PDB entry 3M2V | X-ray diffraction, 1.80 A resolution | chains A and D of the 6 polymer chains in the assembly

Chain A (and D):
Protein: Methyl-coenzyme M reductase I subunit alpha
Source organism: Methanothermobacter marburgensis
Notes: EC 2.8.4.1; chain D of this document is another copy of the same molecule, construct and numbering; everything in this record applies to it too
UniProtKB: P11558 (MCRA_METTM); residues 2-550 here = UniProt positions 2-550
Chain sequence (549 residues; row label = number of the first residue in the row):
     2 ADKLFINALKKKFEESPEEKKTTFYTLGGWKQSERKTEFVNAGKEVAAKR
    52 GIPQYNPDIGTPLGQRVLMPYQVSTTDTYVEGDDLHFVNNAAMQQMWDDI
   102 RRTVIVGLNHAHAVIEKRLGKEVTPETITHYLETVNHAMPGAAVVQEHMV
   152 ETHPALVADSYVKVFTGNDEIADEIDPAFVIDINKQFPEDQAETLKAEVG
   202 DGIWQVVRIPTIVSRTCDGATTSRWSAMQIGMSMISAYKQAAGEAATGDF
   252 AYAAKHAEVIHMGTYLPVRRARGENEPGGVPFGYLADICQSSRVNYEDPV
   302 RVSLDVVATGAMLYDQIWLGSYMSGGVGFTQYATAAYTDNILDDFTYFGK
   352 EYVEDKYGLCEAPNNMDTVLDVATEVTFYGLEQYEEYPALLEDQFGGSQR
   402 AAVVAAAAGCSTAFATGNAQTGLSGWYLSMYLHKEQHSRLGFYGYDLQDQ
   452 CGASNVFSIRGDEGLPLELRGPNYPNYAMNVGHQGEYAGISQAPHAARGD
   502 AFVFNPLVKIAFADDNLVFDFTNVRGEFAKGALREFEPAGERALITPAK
Unresolved in the structure: 550
Modified / non-standard residues: H257 (n1-methylated histidine; MHS); R271 (5-methyl-arginine; AGM); Q400 (2-methyl-glutamine; MGN); G445 (thioglycin; GL3); C452 (s-methylcysteine; SMC)
Metal / ion sites: factor 430 Ni: Q147 (together with 1-thioethanesulfonic acid); Zn2+ near R216 (its only coordinating residue here)
Small-molecule neighbours:
  - 1-thioethanesulfonic acid (COM): Y333, F443, Y444, G445
  - factor 430 (F43), molecule 1: A144, V145, V146, Q147, M150, V151, M229, Q230, M233, I236, A243, G244
  - factor 430 (F43), molecule 2: G326, G327, V328, G329, F330, T331, Q332, Y333, F396, G397, G398, Q400, G442, F443
  - Coenzyme B / XP8, molecule 1: R225, K256, H257
  - Coenzyme B / XP8, molecule 2: R270, R271, L320, M324, S325, F330, Y333, F443, A479, M480, N481, V482
Curated features (UniProtKB/Swiss-Prot):
  - binding site (coenzyme F430): Q147
  - binding site (coenzyme B): R225, K256, H257, R270
  - binding site (coenzyme M): Y333, Y444
  - modified residue: H257 (Pros-methylhistidine), R271 (5-methylarginine), G445 (1-thioglycine), D450 (Z: -2,3-didehydroaspartate), C452 (S-methylcysteine)

Chain A / chain D interface:
Contacting residue pairs - 273 pairs, chain A then chain D:
  K37(A) with M150(D), hydrogen bond (side chain-backbone); V151(D); E152(D), salt bridge
  E39(A) with H154(D), salt bridge
  F40(A) with E152(D); T153(D); H154(D); P155(D)
  A43(A) with H154(D)
  G44(A) with P155(D)
  V47(A) with P155(D); A156(D), hydrophobic; A159(D), hydrophobic
  R51(A) with N137(D); A159(D), hydrogen bond (side chain-backbone); S161(D), hydrogen bond (side chain-backbone); Y162(D); N517(D), hydrogen bond (backbone-side chain)
  G52(A) with A179(D)
  I53(A) with N137(D); Y162(D), hydrophobic; K164(D); A179(D); F180(D), hydrophobic; N517(D)
  P54(A) with E134(D); N137(D); F180(D), hydrophobic
  Q55(A) with N137(D); H138(D); P141(D); P155(D), hydrogen bond (side chain-backbone); V158(D); A159(D)
  Y56(A) with H138(D); A143(D), hydrophobic; E152(D), hydrogen bond; P155(D), hydrophobic
  N57(A) with H138(D), hydrogen bond (backbone-side chain)
  I60(A) with E134(D); V145(D), hydrophobic
  G61(A) with V145(D)
  T62(A) with V145(D), hydrogen bond (backbone-backbone); V146(D), hydrogen bond (side chain-backbone)
  L64(A) with Q147(D); E148(D); H149(D); M150(D); E152(D)
  G65(A) with E148(D), hydrogen bond (backbone-side chain)
  Q66(A) with E148(D), hydrogen bond (backbone-side chain)
  R67(A) with E148(D); H149(D)
  V68(A) with H149(D)
  L69(A) with E148(D); H149(D)
  M70(A) with H149(D), hydrogen bond (backbone-side chain)
  Y72(A) with H149(D)
  G83(A) with V151(D)
  D84(A) with V151(D); E152(D), hydrogen bond (side chain-backbone)
  H87(A) with T153(D)
  F88(A) with T217(D)
  V89(A) with T153(D); L157(D); V158(D), hydrophobic; I213(D); V214(D), hydrophobic; I546(D)
  N90(A) with E152(D), hydrogen bond (side chain-backbone); T153(D); H154(D), hydrogen bond (side chain-backbone); L157(D); I546(D)
  N91(A) with I546(D)
  A92(A) with I546(D); T547(D)
  Q95(A) with I213(D); T217(D), hydrogen bond; R543(D), hydrogen bond
  W98(A) with T217(D), hydrogen bond (side chain-backbone)
  R102(A) with R216(D), hydrogen bond (side chain-backbone); T217(D), hydrogen bond (side chain-backbone); C218(D), hydrogen bond (side chain-backbone)
  E134(A) with P54(D)
  T135(A) with I60(D)
  N137(A) with R51(D); I53(D); P54(D); Q55(D)
  H138(A) with Q55(D); Y56(D); N57(D), hydrogen bond (side chain-backbone); I60(D)
  P141(A) with Q55(D)
  G142(A) with G327(D); V328(D)
  A143(A) with Y56(D), hydrophobic; V328(D)
  A144(A) with V328(D)
  V145(A) with I60(D), hydrophobic; G61(D); T62(D), hydrogen bond (backbone-backbone)
  V146(A) with T62(D), hydrogen bond (backbone-side chain)
  Q147(A) with L64(D)
  E148(A) with L64(D); G65(D), hydrogen bond (side chain-backbone); Q66(D), hydrogen bond (side chain-backbone); R67(D); L69(D)
  H149(A) with L64(D); R67(D); V68(D); L69(D); M70(D), hydrogen bond (side chain-backbone); Y72(D); Q332(D), hydrogen bond; F396(D)
  M150(A) with K37(D), hydrogen bond (backbone-side chain); L64(D)
  V151(A) with K37(D); G83(D); D84(D); V328(D); T331(D)
  E152(A) with K37(D), salt bridge; F40(D); Y56(D), hydrogen bond; L64(D); D84(D), hydrogen bond (backbone-side chain); N90(D), hydrogen bond (backbone-side chain)
  T153(A) with F40(D); H87(D); V89(D); N90(D)
  H154(A) with E39(D), salt bridge; F40(D); A43(D); N90(D), hydrogen bond (backbone-side chain); R535(D)
  P155(A) with F40(D); A43(D), hydrophobic; G44(D); V47(D); Q55(D), hydrogen bond (backbone-side chain); Y56(D), hydrophobic
  L157(A) with V89(D); N90(D)
  V158(A) with Q55(D); V89(D), hydrophobic
  A159(A) with V47(D), hydrophobic; R51(D), hydrogen bond (backbone-side chain); Q55(D)
  S161(A) with R51(D), hydrogen bond (backbone-side chain)
  Y162(A) with R51(D); I53(D), hydrophobic
  K164(A) with I53(D)
  A179(A) with G52(D); I53(D)
  F180(A) with P54(D)
  I213(A) with V89(D); Q95(D); R216(D)
  V214(A) with V89(D), hydrophobic; S322(D)
  R216(A) with R102(D), hydrogen bond (backbone-side chain); I213(D); R216(D); T217(D), hydrogen bond; R543(D)
  T217(A) with F88(D); Q95(D), hydrogen bond; W98(D), hydrogen bond (backbone-side chain); R102(D), hydrogen bond (backbone-side chain); R216(D), hydrogen bond; Y323(D)
  C218(A) with R102(D), hydrogen bond (backbone-side chain); S322(D), hydrogen bond; Y323(D)
  D219(A) with R273(D), salt bridge; Y323(D)
  A221(A) with R273(D)
  T222(A) with R273(D); S322(D); Y323(D)
  R225(A) with R270(D), hydrogen bond (side chain-backbone); R271(D); R273(D); Y323(D); M324(D); S325(D)
  W226(A) with S322(D); S325(D), hydrogen bond (backbone-backbone); G326(D); G327(D)
  M229(A) with S325(D); G326(D)
  Q230(A) with G327(D); V328(D)
  S237(A) with G61(D)
  Y266(A) with V269(D); A272(D), hydrophobic
  V269(A) with Y266(D)
  R270(A) with R225(D), hydrogen bond (backbone-side chain)
  R271(A) with R225(D)
  A272(A) with R273(D); G274(D), hydrogen bond (backbone-backbone)
  R273(A) with D219(D), salt bridge; A221(D); T222(D), hydrogen bond; R225(D); A272(D)
  G274(A) with A272(D), hydrogen bond (backbone-backbone)
  S322(A) with V214(D); C218(D), hydrogen bond; T222(D); W226(D)
  Y323(A) with T217(D); C218(D); D219(D); T222(D); R225(D)
  M324(A) with R225(D)
  S325(A) with R225(D); W226(D), hydrogen bond (backbone-backbone); M229(D)
  G326(A) with W226(D); M229(D)
  G327(A) with G142(D); W226(D); Q230(D)
  V328(A) with G142(D); A143(D); A144(D); V151(D); Q230(D)
  T331(A) with V151(D)
  Q332(A) with H149(D), hydrogen bond; V151(D)
  F396(A) with H149(D)
  N517(A) with R51(D), hydrogen bond (side chain-backbone); I53(D)
  R535(A) with H154(D); I546(D); T547(D); P548(D)
  E536(A) with P548(D)
  F537(A) with T547(D); P548(D)
  E538(A) with P548(D)
  P539(A) with R543(D); T547(D)
  A540(A) with R543(D), hydrogen bond (backbone-side chain)
  E542(A) with E542(D); R543(D), salt bridge; A544(D)
  R543(A) with Q95(D), hydrogen bond; R216(D); P539(D); A540(D), hydrogen bond (side chain-backbone); E542(D), salt bridge
  A544(A) with E542(D)
  I546(A) with N90(D); N91(D); A92(D); R535(D)
  T547(A) with R535(D); F537(D); P539(D)
  P548(A) with R535(D); E536(D); F537(D); E538(D)
Also at the interface, not in a pair above, chain A (111 interface residues in all): P63, A156, S215, E277, I318, L545
Also at the interface, not in a pair above, chain D (110 interface residues in all): P63, T135, S215, S237, I318, L545

Summary:
Chain A and chain D form an interface of 111 and 110 residues respectively; the contacts include 57 hydrogen
bonds and 8 salt bridges. Among the polar pairs are K37(A)-E152(D), E39(A)-H154(D) and D219(A)-R273(D). Chain
A binds factor 430, Coenzyme B / XP8 and 1-thioethanesulfonic acid.
Both chains are Methyl-coenzyme M reductase I subunit alpha (Methanothermobacter marburgensis). Entry 3M2V
(Structural Insight into Methyl-Coenzyme M Reductase Chemistry using Coenzyme B Analogues) was determined by
X-ray diffraction, deposited together with 3M1V, 3M2R, 3M2U, 3M30 and 3M32.
